9G9M - chains A and B of the 3 polymer chains in the assembly; structure by X-ray diffraction, 2.55 A resolution.

Chain A:
Protein: Lipid III flippase
Organism: Escherichia coli
UniProtKB: P0AAA7 (WZXE_ECOLI); numbering as in UniProt (aligned over 2-416)
Chain sequence (425 residues; row label = number of the first residue in the row; numbering starts at 0):
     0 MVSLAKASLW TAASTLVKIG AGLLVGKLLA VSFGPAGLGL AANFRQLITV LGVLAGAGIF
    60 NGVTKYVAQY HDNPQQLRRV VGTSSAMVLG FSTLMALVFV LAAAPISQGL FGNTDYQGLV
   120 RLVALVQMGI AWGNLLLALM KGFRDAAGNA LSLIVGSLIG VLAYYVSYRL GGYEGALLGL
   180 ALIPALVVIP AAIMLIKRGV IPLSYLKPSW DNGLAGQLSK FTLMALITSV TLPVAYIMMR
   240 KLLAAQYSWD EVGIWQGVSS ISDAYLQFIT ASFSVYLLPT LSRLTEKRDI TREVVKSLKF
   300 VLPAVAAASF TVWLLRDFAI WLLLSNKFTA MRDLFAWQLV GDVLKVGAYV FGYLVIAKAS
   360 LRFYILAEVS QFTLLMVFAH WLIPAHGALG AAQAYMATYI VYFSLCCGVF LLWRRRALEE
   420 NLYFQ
Disordered / not traced: 0, 416-424
Sequence notes: initiating methionine (0); cloning artifact (1); expression tag (417-424)

Chain B:
Protein: NB10 Nanobody
Organism: Lama glama
Notes: antibody fragment or engineered binder
Chain sequence (140 residues; numbered -1 to 138; the number before each row is that of its first residue; numbers below 1 keep their minus sign (Met-1 is residue -1)):
    -1 MAQVQLVESG GGLVQAGGSL GLSCAASGRT FSNYVMAWFR QAPGKEREFV ARISESRGTT
    59 DYADSVKGRF TISRDNAKNT IYLQMNSLNP GDTAVYSCAA TLPAWTGIIG GRRPGNYPYW
   119 GQGTQVTVSS HHHHHHEPEA
Disordered / not traced: -1 to 0, 128-138
Cystine bridges: Cys22-Cys96

Interface between chain A and chain B:
Pairs across the interface - 27 pairs, chain A then chain B:
  Ser31(A) - Ala102(B)
  Phe32(A) - Ala102(B)
  Phe32(A) - Trp103(B)
  Ala35(A) - Tyr117(B)
  Gly36(A) - Trp103(B)
  Asp114(A) - Arg45(B)  salt bridge
  Asp114(A) - Pro112(B)
  Asp114(A) - Gly113(B)
  Tyr115(A) - Gly113(B)  hydrogen bond (side chain-backbone)
  Gln116(A) - Glu44(B)  hydrogen bond
  Arg168(A) - Gly105(B)
  Arg168(A) - Ile106(B)  hydrogen bond (backbone-backbone)
  Leu169(A) - Ile106(B)  hydrogen bond (backbone-backbone)
  Leu169(A) - Ile107(B)  hydrogen bond (backbone-backbone)
  Leu169(A) - Gly108(B)
  Gly170(A) - Asn114(B)  hydrogen bond (backbone-side chain)
  Gly171(A) - Ala102(B)
  Gly171(A) - Trp103(B)
  Gly171(A) - Thr104(B)
  Gly171(A) - Gly105(B)
  Tyr172(A) - Ala102(B)
  Tyr172(A) - Trp103(B)  hydrogen bond (backbone-backbone)
  Tyr172(A) - Gly113(B)
  Tyr172(A) - Asn114(B)  hydrogen bond (backbone-side chain)
  Glu173(A) - Arg111(B)  salt bridge
  Glu173(A) - Gly113(B)
  Glu173(A) - Asn114(B)  hydrogen bond (backbone-side chain)
Also at the interface, not in a pair above, chain A (16 interface residues in all): Leu39, Gly117, Tyr167
Also at the interface, not in a pair above, chain B (15 interface residues in all): Trp118

Summary:
16 residues of chain A and 15 residues of chain B are in contact; the contacts include 9 hydrogen bonds and 2
salt bridges. Polar pairs include Asp114(A)-Arg45(B), Glu173(A)-Arg111(B) and Tyr115(A)-Gly113(B).
Here chain A is Lipid III flippase (Escherichia coli) and chain B is NB10 Nanobody (Lama glama). Entry 9G9M
(Lipid III flippase WzxE with NB10 and NB7 nanobodies in outward-facing conformation - crystal 1) was
determined by X-ray diffraction, deposited together with 9G95, 9G97, 9G9N, 9G9O and 9G9P.
